9CQ6 - chains F and I of the 18 polymer chains in the assembly; structure by electron microscopy, 3.10 A resolution.

[Chain F]
Molecule: DNA ligase 4
Organism: Homo sapiens
Notes: EC 6.5.1.1
UniProt: P49917 (DNLI4_HUMAN); residues 1-911 here = UniProt positions 1-911
Chain sequence (914 residues; each row starts with the number of its first residue; numbers below 1 keep their minus sign (Gly-2 is residue -2)):
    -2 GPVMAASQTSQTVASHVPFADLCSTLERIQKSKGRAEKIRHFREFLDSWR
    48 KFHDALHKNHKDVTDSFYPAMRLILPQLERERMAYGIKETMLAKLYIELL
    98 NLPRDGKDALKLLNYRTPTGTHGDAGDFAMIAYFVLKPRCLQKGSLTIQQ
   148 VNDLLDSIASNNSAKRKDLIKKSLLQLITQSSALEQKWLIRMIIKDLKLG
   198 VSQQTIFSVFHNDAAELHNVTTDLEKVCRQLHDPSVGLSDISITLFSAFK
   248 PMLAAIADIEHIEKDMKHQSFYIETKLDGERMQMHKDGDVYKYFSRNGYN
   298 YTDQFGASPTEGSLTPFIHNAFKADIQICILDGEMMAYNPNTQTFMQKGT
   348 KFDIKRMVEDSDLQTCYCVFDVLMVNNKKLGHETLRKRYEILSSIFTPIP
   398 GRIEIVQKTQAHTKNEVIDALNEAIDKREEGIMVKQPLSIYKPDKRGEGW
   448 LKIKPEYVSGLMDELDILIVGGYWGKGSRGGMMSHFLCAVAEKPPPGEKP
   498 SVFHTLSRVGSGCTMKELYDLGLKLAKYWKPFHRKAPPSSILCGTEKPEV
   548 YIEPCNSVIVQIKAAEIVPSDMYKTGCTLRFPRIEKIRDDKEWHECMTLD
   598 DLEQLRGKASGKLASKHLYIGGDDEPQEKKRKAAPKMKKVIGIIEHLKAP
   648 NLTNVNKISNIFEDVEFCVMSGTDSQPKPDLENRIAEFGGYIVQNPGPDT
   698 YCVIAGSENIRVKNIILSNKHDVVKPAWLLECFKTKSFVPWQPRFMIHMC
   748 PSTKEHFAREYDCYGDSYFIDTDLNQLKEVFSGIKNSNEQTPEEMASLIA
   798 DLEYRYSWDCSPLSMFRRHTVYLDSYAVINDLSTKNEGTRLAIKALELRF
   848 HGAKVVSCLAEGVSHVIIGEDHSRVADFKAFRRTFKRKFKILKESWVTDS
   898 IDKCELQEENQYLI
Unresolved in the structure: -2 to 6, 346-358, 618-655, 911
Differences from the reference sequence: expression tag (-2 to 0)
Small-molecule neighbours: adenosine monophosphate (AMP): Leu250, Glu271, Thr272, Lys273, Leu274, Arg278, Arg293, Glu331, Phe367, Val403, Met430, Lys432, Lys449, Lys451
UniProt features mapped onto this chain:
  - region: Leu610 to Asp620 (Required for catalytic activity)
  - active site: Lys273 (N6-AMP-lysine intermediate)
  - binding site (ATP): Glu271, Thr272, Lys273, Leu274, Arg278, Glu331, Lys345, Phe367, Glu427, Lys432, Lys449, Lys451
  - binding site (Mg(2+)): Glu331, Glu427
  - natural variant: Arg278 (R278H: In LIG4S and leukemia), Gln433 (deletion: In RSSCID), Gly469 (G469E: In LIG4S), Arg580 to Ile911 (deletion: In LIG4S), Leu774 (L774P: Found in a patient with microcephalic primordial dwarfism; uncertain significance), Arg814 to Ile911 (deletion: In LIG4S)

[Chain I]
Molecule: 68-nt DNA strand
Sequence (68 nucleotides; each row starts with the number of its first residue):
     1 CGCGCCCAGCTTTCCCAGCTAATAAACTAAAAACTATGCATGCTCTACTG
    51 CTTCTGATCTAGTCGACC
Unresolved in the structure: 1-28

[Chain F / chain I interface]
Pairs across the interface (23):
  Ala81(F) - DG65(I)  phosphate contact
  Gly83(F) - DC64(I)  sugar contact
  Gly83(F) - DG65(I)  hydrogen bond to the phosphate
  Ile84(F) - DG65(I)  phosphate contact
  Lys85(F) - DC64(I)  hydrogen bond to the phosphate
  Lys85(F) - DG65(I)  salt bridge to the phosphate
  Thr87(F) - DT63(I)  phosphate contact
  Thr87(F) - DC64(I)  phosphate contact
  Met88(F) - DT63(I)  phosphate contact
  Met88(F) - DC64(I)  hydrogen bond to the phosphate
  Gly276(F) - DC68(I)  sugar contact
  Glu277(F) - DC67(I)  sugar contact
  Arg278(F) - DC68(I)  hydrogen bond to the phosphate
  Ser292(F) - DC67(I)  hydrogen bond to the phosphate
  Arg293(F) - DC68(I)  salt bridge to the phosphate
  Asn294(F) - DC67(I)  hydrogen bond to the phosphate
  Tyr296(F) - DA66(I)  phosphate contact
  Tyr296(F) - DC67(I)  phosphate contact
  Tyr298(F) - DA66(I)  hydrogen bond to the sugar
  Lys345(F) - DC67(I)  base contact
  Lys345(F) - DC68(I)  sugar contact
  Arg531(F) - DG62(I)  salt bridge to the phosphate
  Phe578(F) - DC68(I)  base contact
Also at the interface, not in a pair above, chain F (20 interface residues in all): Tyr82, Glu86, Thr542

[In short]
20 residues of chain F and 7 residues of chain I are in contact; the contacts include 7 hydrogen bonds and 3
salt bridges. Polar contacts include Tyr298(F)-DA66(I), Gly83(F)-DG65(I) and Lys85(F)-DC64(I). Chain F binds
adenosine monophosphate.
Chain F is DNA ligase 4 (Homo sapiens) and chain I is a 68-nt DNA strand; the structure, The ligation complex
in the NHEJ pathway, was determined by electron microscopy, deposited together with 9CQ3, 9CQC, 9N81, 9N82 and
9N83.
